PDB entry 8SIX | X-ray diffraction, 1.55 A resolution | chain A

== Chain A ==
Name: Serine/threonine-protein kinase Chk1
From: Homo sapiens
Notes: EC 2.7.11.1
UniProt: O14757 (CHK1_HUMAN); residue numbers follow UniProt; this construct covers 1-289
Sequence (297 residues; row label = number of the first residue in the row):
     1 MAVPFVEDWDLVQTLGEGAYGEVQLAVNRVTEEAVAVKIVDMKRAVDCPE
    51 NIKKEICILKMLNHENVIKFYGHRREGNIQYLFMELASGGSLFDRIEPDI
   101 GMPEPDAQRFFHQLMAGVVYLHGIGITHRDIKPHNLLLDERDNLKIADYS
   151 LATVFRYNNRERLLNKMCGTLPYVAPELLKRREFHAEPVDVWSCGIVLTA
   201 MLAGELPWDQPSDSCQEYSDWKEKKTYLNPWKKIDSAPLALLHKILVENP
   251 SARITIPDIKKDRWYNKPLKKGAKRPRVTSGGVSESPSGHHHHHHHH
Not modelled in the structure: 1-7, 43-48, 272-297
Differences from the reference sequence: engineered mutation Leu-59 (Asn in O14757), Ile-68 (Val in O14757), Met-84 (Leu in O14757), Leu-86 (Tyr in O14757), Ala-87 (Cys in O14757), Ser-91 (Glu in O14757), His-134 (Glu in O14757), Ala-147 (Ser in O14757), Tyr-149 (Phe in O14757), Ser-150 (Gly in O14757); expression tag (290-297)
Residues lining bound ligands: ZXP ((1S)-N-(7-chloro-6-{4-[(3R,4R)-4-hydroxy-3-methyloxolan-3-yl]piperazin-1-yl}isoquinolin-3-yl)-6-oxaspiro[2.5]octane-1-carboxamide): Leu-15, Gly-16, Glu-17, Gly-18, Val-23, Leu-25, Ala-36, Met-84, Glu-85, Leu-86, Ala-87, Ser-88, Gly-90, Lys-132, His-134, Asn-135, Leu-137, Ala-147, Asp-148

== Overview ==
Chain A binds compound ZXP.
Chain A is Serine/threonine-protein kinase Chk1 (Homo sapiens); the structure, Structure of Compound 13 bound
to the CHK1 10-point mutant, was determined by X-ray diffraction (same publication as 8SIV and 8SIW).
